5Y5S - chains C and M of the 36 polymer chains in the assembly; structure by X-ray diffraction, 1.90 A resolution.

Chain C:
Name: Photosynthetic reaction center cytochrome c subunit
Organism: Thermochromatium tepidum
UniProt: D2Z0P5 (CYCR_THETI); residue numbers follow UniProt; this construct covers 1-404
Sequence (404 residues; numbered 1 to 404; the number before each row is that of its first residue):
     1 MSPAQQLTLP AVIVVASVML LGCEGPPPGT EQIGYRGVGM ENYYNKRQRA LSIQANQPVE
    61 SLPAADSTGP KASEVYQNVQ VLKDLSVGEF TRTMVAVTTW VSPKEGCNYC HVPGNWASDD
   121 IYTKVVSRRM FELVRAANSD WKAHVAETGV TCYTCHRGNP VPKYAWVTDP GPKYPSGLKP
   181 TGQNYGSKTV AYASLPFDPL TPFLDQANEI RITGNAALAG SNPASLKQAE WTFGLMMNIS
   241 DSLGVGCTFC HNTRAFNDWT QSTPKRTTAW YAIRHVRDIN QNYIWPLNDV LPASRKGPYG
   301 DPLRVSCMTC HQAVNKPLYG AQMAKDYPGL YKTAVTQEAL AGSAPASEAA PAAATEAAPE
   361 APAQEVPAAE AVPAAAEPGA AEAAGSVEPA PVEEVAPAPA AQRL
Unresolved in the structure: 1-22, 334-404
Covalently attached groups: heme c (HEC) linked to Cys107, Cys110, Cys152, Cys155, Cys247, Cys250, Cys307, Cys310
Ion coordination: heme c Fe (4 sites), coordinated by Met94, His111, Met130, His144, His156, Met236, His251, His311; Mg2+: Gln183, Glu230
Small-molecule neighbours:
  - heme c (HEC), molecule 1: Tyr76, Gln77, Asn78, Val79, Gln80, Val81, Leu82, Phe90, Met94, Val95, Val97, Thr98, Val101, Ser102, Gly106, His111, Trp116, Ala117, Lys124, Ser127, Arg128, Phe131
  - heme c (HEC), molecule 2: Val97, Val101, Tyr109, Tyr122, Thr123, Val126, Ser127, Met130, Phe131, Leu133, Val134, Val150, Thr151, His156, Pro160, Val161, Pro162, Ala165, Ile284, Leu291, Arg295, Leu303, Arg304, Val305, Thr309
  - heme c (HEC), molecule 3: His144, Val145, Ala146, Thr148, Gly149, Val150, Thr154, Leu204, Ile239, Leu243, Phe249, Lys265, Thr268, Ala269, Ala272, Ile273, Val276, Ile279, Val305, Ser306, His311, Asn315, Lys316, Pro317
  - heme c (HEC), molecule 4: Ile210, Arg211, Ile212, Thr213, Thr232, Phe233, Met236, Met237, Ile239, Ser240, Leu243, Val245, Gly246, Phe249, His251, Phe256, Asn257, Trp259, Lys265, Arg266, Ala269, Trp270, Ile273, Arg274
UniProt features mapped onto this chain:
  - binding site (heme): Met94, Cys107, Cys110, His111, Met130, His144, Cys152, Cys155, His156, Met236, Cys247, Cys250, His251, Cys307, Cys310, His311
  - lipidation: Cys23 (N-palmitoyl cysteine)

Chain M:
Name: Photosynthetic reaction center M subunit
Organism: Thermochromatium tepidum
UniProt: A8ASG6 (A8ASG6_THETI); residue numbers follow UniProt; this construct covers 1-325
Sequence (325 residues; row label = number of the first residue in the row):
     1 MPEYQNIFTA VQVRAPAYPG VPLPKGNLPR IGRPIFSYWL GKIGDAQIGP IYLGLTGTLS
    61 IFFGLVAISI IGFNMLASVH WDVFQFLKHF FWLGLEPPPP QYGLRIPPLS EGGWWLMAGL
   121 FLTLSILLWW VRTYKRAEAL GMSQHLSWAF AAAIFFYLVL GFIRPVMMGS WAKAVPFGIF
   181 PHLDWTAAFS IRYGNLYYNP FHMLSIAFLY GSALLFAMHG ATILSVSRFG GDREIDQITH
   241 RGTAAERAAL FWRWTMGFNV TMESIHRWAW WCAVLTVITA GIGILLSGTV VDNWYLWAVK
   301 HGMAPAYPEV VTAVNPYETA AEVMQ
Unresolved in the structure: 1, 320-325
Ion coordination: Fe ion: His219, Glu234, His266 (shared with 2 residues of chain L)
Small-molecule neighbours:
  - bacteriochlorophyll a (BCL), molecule 1: Ile68, Ile71, Leu122, Ile126, Phe150, Ala153, Ile154, Phe156, Tyr157, Leu160, Phe177, Trp185, Thr186, Ala187, Phe189, Ser190, Asn195, Leu196, Tyr197, Asn199, His202, Ser205, Ile206, Leu209, Tyr210, Thr276, Val277, Ala280, Gly283, Ile284
  - bacteriochlorophyll a (BCL), molecule 2: Phe90, Leu122, Phe156, Tyr157, Leu160, Val175, Ile179, His182, Leu183, Trp185, Thr186
  - bacteriochlorophyll a (BCL), molecule 3: Thr186, Tyr197, Tyr210
  - bacteriochlorophyll a (BCL), molecule 4: Tyr197, His202, Met203, Ile206, Ala207, Tyr210, Gly211, Leu214
  - bacteriopheophytin a (BPH), molecule 1: Ser60, Ile61, Gly64, Leu65, Ile68, Leu122, Ser125, Ile126, Trp129, Thr133, Leu146, Ala149, Phe150, Ala153, Ala273, Val274, Val277
  - bacteriopheophytin a (BPH), molecule 2: Tyr210, Ala213, Leu214, Ala217, Met218, Trp252, Thr255, Met256
  - spirilloxanthin (CRT): Ile68, Ser69, Ile71, Gly72, Phe73, Met75, Leu76, Phe86, Phe90, Ile106, Trp115, Leu116, Gly119, Leu120, Thr123, Tyr157, Leu160, Gly161, Phe162, Trp171, Val175, Pro176, Phe177, Gly178, Ile179, His182
  - menaquinone 8 (MQ8): Leu214, Leu215, Met218, His219, Thr222, Ala245, Ala248, Ala249, Trp252, Met256, Phe258, Asn259, Val260, Thr261, Met262, Ile265, Trp268
  - Ubiquinone-8 (UQ8): Leu65, Val66, Ser69, Phe73

Chain C / chain M interface:
Residue-residue contacts (101):
  Ile33(C) with Val311(M)
  Gly34(C) with Val310(M)
  Tyr35(C) with Tyr307(M), hydrophobic; Pro308(M), hydrophobic; Val310(M)
  Val38(C) with Tyr307(M), hydrophobic
  Pro172(C) with Ser78(M)
  Lys173(C) with Ala77(M); Ser78(M); Val79(M); His80(M), hydrogen bond (backbone-backbone)
  Tyr174(C) with Ala77(M); Ser78(M)
  Pro175(C) with Ala77(M); Trp81(M), hydrophobic
  Gly177(C) with Ser110(M)
  Leu178(C) with Ala77(M), hydrophobic; Leu109(M); Ser110(M); Trp114(M)
  Lys179(C) with Ser110(M), hydrogen bond (backbone-backbone); Glu111(M)
  Thr181(C) with Glu96(M)
  Gln183(C) with Glu96(M), hydrogen bond
  Asn184(C) with Trp92(M); Leu93(M); Gly94(M); Glu96(M), hydrogen bond; Pro181(M)
  Tyr185(C) with His89(M); Trp92(M)
  Gly186(C) with His89(M), hydrogen bond (backbone-side chain); Trp92(M)
  Tyr192(C) with Trp92(M), hydrogen bond (backbone-side chain)
  Ala193(C) with Trp92(M)
  Ser194(C) with Trp92(M); Phe180(M); Pro181(M); Asp184(M), hydrogen bond
  Leu195(C) with Asp184(M), hydrogen bond (backbone-side chain)
  Glu209(C) with Tyr317(M)
  Arg211(C) with Tyr317(M), hydrogen bond
  Ile212(C) with Arg192(M)
  Thr213(C) with Asn293(M)
  Gly214(C) with Asp292(M); Asn293(M), hydrogen bond (backbone-side chain); Leu296(M)
  Asn215(C) with Leu296(M)
  Ala216(C) with Asn293(M); Leu296(M)
  Ala217(C) with Val291(M); Asp292(M), hydrogen bond (backbone-backbone); Asn293(M), hydrogen bond (backbone-backbone); Leu296(M); Trp297(M)
  Leu218(C) with Val290(M); Asp292(M)
  Ala219(C) with Gly288(M); Thr289(M); Val290(M), hydrogen bond (backbone-backbone); Asp292(M)
  Asn222(C) with Arg192(M), hydrogen bond (backbone-side chain); Asp292(M), hydrogen bond
  Ala224(C) with Arg192(M), hydrogen bond (backbone-side chain)
  Ser225(C) with Arg192(M)
  Leu226(C) with Trp185(M); Phe189(M), hydrophobic
  Lys227(C) with Glu96(M), salt bridge; Pro97(M), hydrogen bond (side chain-backbone); Pro98(M); Ala172(M)
  Ala229(C) with Ala188(M); Arg192(M)
  Glu230(C) with Asp184(M); Trp185(M); Ala188(M)
  Phe233(C) with Ala187(M), hydrophobic
  Arg254(C) with Asn195(M), hydrogen bond (backbone-side chain); Tyr198(M), hydrogen bond; Tyr295(M), hydrogen bond; Pro305(M), hydrogen bond (side chain-backbone); Tyr307(M)
  Trp259(C) with Ala313(M), hydrogen bond (backbone-backbone); Val314(M); Asn315(M), hydrogen bond; Pro316(M)
  Thr260(C) with Val311(M); Thr312(M), hydrogen bond (backbone-side chain)
  Gln261(C) with Tyr295(M), hydrogen bond
  Ser262(C) with Val311(M); Thr312(M), hydrogen bond (backbone-backbone); Ala313(M), hydrogen bond (backbone-backbone)
  Thr263(C) with Thr312(M); Ala313(M)
  Pro264(C) with Thr312(M)
  Thr267(C) with Ala313(M); Val314(M), hydrogen bond (side chain-backbone)
  Trp270(C) with Pro316(M), hydrophobic; Tyr317(M)
  Tyr271(C) with Pro316(M)
  Arg274(C) with Tyr317(M), hydrogen bond
Interface residues without a listed pair, chain C (53 interface residues in all): Met40, Thr253, Ala255, Phe256
Interface residues without a listed pair, chain M (56 interface residues in all): Phe73, Asn74, Gln85, Lys173, Ile191, Lys300, Ala304, Glu309, Thr319

Summary:
53 residues of chain C and 56 residues of chain M are in contact; the contacts include 29 hydrogen bonds and 1
salt bridge. Polar pairs include Lys227(C)-Glu96(M), Gln183(C)-Glu96(M) and Asn184(C)-Glu96(M).
Here chain C is Photosynthetic reaction center cytochrome c subunit and chain M is Photosynthetic reaction
center M subunit, both from Thermochromatium tepidum. Entry 5Y5S (Structure of photosynthetic LH1-RC
super-complex at 1.9 angstrom resolution) was determined by X-ray diffraction.
